Entry 5LNT (X-ray diffraction, 2.32 A resolution); this record covers chains A and D of the 4 polymer chains in the assembly.

[Chain A (and D)]
Molecule: Pyridoxal 5'-phosphate synthase subunit PDX1.1
Source organism: Arabidopsis thaliana
Notes: EC 4.3.3.6; fragment: plp synthase subunit pdx1.1; chain D of this document is another copy of the same molecule, construct and numbering; everything in this record applies to it too
UniProtKB: O80448 (PDX11_ARATH); numbering as in UniProt (aligned over 1-309)
Sequence (316 residues; row label = number of the first residue in the row):
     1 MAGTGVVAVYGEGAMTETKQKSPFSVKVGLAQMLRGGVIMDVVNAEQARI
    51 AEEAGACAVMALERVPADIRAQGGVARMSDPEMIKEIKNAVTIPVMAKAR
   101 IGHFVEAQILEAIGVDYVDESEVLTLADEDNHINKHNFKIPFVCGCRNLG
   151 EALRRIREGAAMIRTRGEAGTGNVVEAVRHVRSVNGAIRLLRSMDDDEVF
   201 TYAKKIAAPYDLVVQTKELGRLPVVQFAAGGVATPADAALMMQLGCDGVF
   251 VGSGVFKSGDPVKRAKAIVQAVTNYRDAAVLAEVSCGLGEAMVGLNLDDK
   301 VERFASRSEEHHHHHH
Not modelled in the structure: 1-20, 294-316 (chain D: 1-22, 294-316)
Sequence notes: conflict R166 (Lys in O80448); expression tag (310-316)
Covalent attachments: compound KPR linked to K98
Residues lining bound ligands: KPR ([(E,4S)-4-azanyl-3-oxidanylidene-pent-1-enyl] dihydrogen phosphate): D41, M60, P66, D119, S121, V123, R164, E168, A169, G170, T171, A229, G230, G231, F250, V251, G252, S253
UniProt features mapped onto this chain:
  - active site: K98 (Schiff-base intermediate with D-ribose 5-phosphate)
  - binding site (D-ribose 5-phosphate): D41, G170, G231, G252, S253
  - binding site (D-glyceraldehyde 3-phosphate): R182
  - modified residue: M1 (N-acetylmethionine)
What the authors report for this chain:
  - binding site for KPR: K98

[Chain A / chain D interface]
Contacting residue pairs - 25 pairs, chain A then chain D:
  D130(A) - T201(D)  hydrogen bond (backbone-side chain)
  N131(A) - D197(D)
  N131(A) - E198(D)
  N131(A) - T201(D)  hydrogen bond
  N134(A) - D197(D)  hydrogen bond
  N134(A) - F200(D)
  N137(A) - D197(D)
  R154(A) - K204(D)
  R157(A) - F200(D)
  R157(A) - Y210(D)
  R157(A) - D211(D)  salt bridge
  E158(A) - F200(D)
  D197(A) - N131(D)
  D197(A) - N134(D)  hydrogen bond
  E198(A) - N131(D)
  F200(A) - N134(D)
  F200(A) - R157(D)
  F200(A) - E158(D)
  T201(A) - D130(D)  hydrogen bond (side chain-backbone)
  T201(A) - N131(D)  hydrogen bond
  K204(A) - R154(D)
  K204(A) - A207(D)
  Y210(A) - R157(D)
  D211(A) - R157(D)  salt bridge
  D211(A) - D211(D)
Interface residues without a listed pair, chain A (17 interface residues in all): H136, A207, P209
Interface residues without a listed pair, chain D (18 interface residues in all): H136, N137, D196, P209

[In short]
17 residues of chain A face 18 of chain D across their interface; the contacts include 6 hydrogen bonds and 2
salt bridges. Polar pairs include R157(A)-D211(D), D130(A)-T201(D) and N131(A)-T201(D). Compound KPR is
covalently linked to K98(A). From the paper: a binding site for KPR at K98(A).
Chain A and chain D are both Pyridoxal 5'-phosphate synthase subunit PDX1.1 (Arabidopsis thaliana); the
structure, Crystal structure of Arabidopsis thaliana Pdx1K166R-preI320 complex, was determined by X-ray
diffraction together with 5LNS, 5LNU, 5LNV and 5LNW from the same study.
